5HFY - chain A; structure by X-ray diffraction, 1.95 A resolution.

# Chain A
Name: Immunoglobulin G-binding protein G
UniProtKB: P19909 (SPG2_STRSG); residues 1-56 here correspond to UniProt positions 302-357 (UniProt number = residue number + 301)
Sequence (57 residues; each row starts with the number of its first residue):
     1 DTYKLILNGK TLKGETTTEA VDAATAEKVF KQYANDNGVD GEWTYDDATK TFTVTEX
Modified / non-standard residues: Ala24 ((2S)-3-amino-2-methylpropanoic acid; 62H); Lys28, Lys31 ((3S)-3,7-diaminoheptanoic acid; B3K); Asn35 ((3S)-3,5-diamino-5-oxopentanoic acid; B3X); NH2 (amino group) at position 57
Differences from the reference sequence: amidation (57)

# Summary
Chain A is Immunoglobulin G-binding protein G; the structure, Backbone Modifications in the Protein GB1 Helix:
beta-2-Ala24, beta-3-Lys28, beta-3-Lys31, beta-3-Asn35, was determined by X-ray diffraction, deposited
together with 5HG2 and 5HI1.
